Entry 5VLV (X-ray diffraction, 1.35 A resolution); this record covers chain A.

Chain A:
Protein: Single Domain Camelid Nanobody VHH T9
Source organism: Lama glama
Notes: antibody fragment or engineered binder
Sequence (132 residues; row label = number of the first residue in the row):
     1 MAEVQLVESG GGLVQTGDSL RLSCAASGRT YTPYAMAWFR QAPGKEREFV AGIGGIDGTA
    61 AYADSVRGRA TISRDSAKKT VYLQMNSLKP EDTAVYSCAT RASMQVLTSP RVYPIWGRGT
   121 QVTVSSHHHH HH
Not modelled in the structure: 1, 127-132
Disulfides: C24-C98

In short:
Chain A is Single Domain Camelid Nanobody VHH T9 (Lama glama); the structure, The apo form of the
triclocarban-binding single domain camelid nanobody VHH T9, was determined by X-ray diffraction, deposited
together with 5VM0, 5VM4, 5VM6 and 5VL2.
